4KI1 - chains A and B of the 4 polymer chains in the assembly; structure by X-ray diffraction, 3.20 A resolution.

[Chain A (and B)]
Molecule: Ig epsilon chain C region
Organism: Homo sapiens
Notes: fragment: human ige-fc(epsilon)3-4; chain B of this document is another copy of the same molecule, construct and numbering; everything in this record applies to it too
UniProtKB: P01854 (IGHE_HUMAN); residues 328-547 here correspond to UniProt positions 209-428 (UniProt number = residue number - 119)
Sequence (223 residues; numbered 325 to 547; the number before each row is that of its first residue):
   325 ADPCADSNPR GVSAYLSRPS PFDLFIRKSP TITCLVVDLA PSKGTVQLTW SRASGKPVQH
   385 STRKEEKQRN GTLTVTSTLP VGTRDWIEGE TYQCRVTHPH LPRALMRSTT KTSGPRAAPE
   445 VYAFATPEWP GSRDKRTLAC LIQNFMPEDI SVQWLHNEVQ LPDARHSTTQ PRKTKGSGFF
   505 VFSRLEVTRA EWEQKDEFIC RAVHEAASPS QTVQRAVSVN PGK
Not modelled in the structure: 325-335, 363-364, 546-547 (chain B: 325-334, 546-547)
Construct notes: expression tag (325-327); engineered mutation Gln371 (Asn252 in P01854), Gln383 (Asn264 in P01854)
Cystine bridges: Cys358-Cys418, Cys464-Cys524
Glycans and other covalent adducts: glycan linked to Asn394
Curated features (UniProtKB/Swiss-Prot):
  - glycosylation: Asn394 (N-linked (GlcNAc...) asparagine)
Reported in the primary citation:
  - conformationally variable residues (side-chain flip): Arg440

[How chain A and chain B interact]
Pairs across the interface (40):
  Glu444(A) with Trp453(B)
  Tyr446(A) with Thr450(B); Pro451(B); Trp453(B)
  Phe448(A) with Phe448(B), hydrophobic; Ala449(B); Thr450(B)
  Ala449(A) with Phe448(B)
  Thr450(A) with Tyr446(B); Phe448(B)
  Pro451(A) with Tyr446(B)
  Trp453(A) with Glu444(B); Tyr446(B); Arg539(B)
  Thr461(A) with Gln467(B), hydrogen bond
  Ala463(A) with Phe506(B), hydrophobic
  Gln467(A) with Thr461(B), hydrogen bond; Arg508(B), hydrogen bond
  Ala488(A) with Lys499(B), hydrogen bond (backbone-side chain)
  Ser491(A) with Arg496(B); Phe504(B)
  Thr492(A) with Arg496(B), hydrogen bond (backbone-side chain)
  Thr493(A) with Thr493(B)
  Arg496(A) with Ser491(B); Thr492(B), hydrogen bond (side chain-backbone)
  Thr498(A) with Arg508(B)
  Lys499(A) with Ala488(B), hydrogen bond (side chain-backbone); Glu510(B)
  Phe504(A) with Ser491(B); Arg508(B)
  Phe506(A) with Ala463(B), hydrophobic; Phe506(B), hydrophobic; Arg508(B)
  Arg508(A) with Gln467(B), hydrogen bond; Asn468(B); Thr498(B); Phe504(B); Phe506(B)
  Glu510(A) with Lys499(B)
  Arg539(A) with Trp453(B)
Also at the interface, not in a pair above, chain A (27 interface residues in all): Pro443, Val445, Leu465, Arg489, Ser507
Also at the interface, not in a pair above, chain B (27 interface residues in all): Val445, Leu465, Arg489, Ser507

[Summary]
Chain A and chain B each contribute 27 residues to their interface, with 8 hydrogen bonds. Among the polar
pairs are Thr461(A)-Gln467(B), Gln467(A)-Arg508(B) and Ala488(A)-Lys499(B). From the paper: conformational
variability at Arg440(A).
Both chains are Ig epsilon chain C region (Homo sapiens). Entry 4KI1 (Primitive triclinic crystal form of the
human IgE-Fc(epsilon)3-4 bound to its B cell receptor derCD23) was determined by X-ray diffraction.
